6OPM - chains B and F of the 6 polymer chains in the assembly; structure by X-ray diffraction, 3.10 A resolution.

== Chain B ==
Molecule: CRISPR-associated endonuclease Cas1
Organism: Methanosarcina mazei
Notes: EC 3.1.-.-
UniProtKB: A0A0F8IEL4 (A0A0F8IEL4_METMZ); numbering as in UniProt (aligned over 2-405)
Chain sequence (431 residues; numbered -16 to 414; the number before each row is that of its first residue; numbers below 1 keep their minus sign (Gly-16 is residue -16)):
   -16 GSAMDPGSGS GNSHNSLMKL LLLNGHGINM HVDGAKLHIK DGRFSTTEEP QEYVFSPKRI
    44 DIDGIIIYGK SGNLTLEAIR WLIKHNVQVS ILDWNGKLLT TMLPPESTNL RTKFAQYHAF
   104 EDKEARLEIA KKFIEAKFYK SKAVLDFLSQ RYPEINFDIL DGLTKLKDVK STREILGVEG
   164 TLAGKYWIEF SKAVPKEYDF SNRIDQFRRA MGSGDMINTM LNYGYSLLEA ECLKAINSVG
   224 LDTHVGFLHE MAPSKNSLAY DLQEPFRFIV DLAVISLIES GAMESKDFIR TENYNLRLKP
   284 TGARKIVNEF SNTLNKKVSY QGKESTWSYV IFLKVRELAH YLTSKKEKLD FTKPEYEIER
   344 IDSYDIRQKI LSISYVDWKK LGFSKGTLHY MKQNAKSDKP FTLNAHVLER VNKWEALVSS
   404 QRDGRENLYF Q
Not modelled in the structure: -16 to 0, 355-414
Construct notes: expression tag (-16 to 1, 406-414); engineered mutation Ser184 (Cys in A0A0F8IEL4)
Modified positions: Mse-13, Mse1, Mse374 (selenomethionine); Mse13, Mse85, Mse194, Mse199, Mse203, Mse234, Mse266 (selenomethionine; parent Met)
Reported in the primary citation:
  - catalytic residues: Glu162, His232, Glu247
  - binding site for the 21-nt DNA strand: Asn69, Trp77, Arg191, Arg192, Mse194, Tyr206, His232, Glu233, Lys238, Tyr243, Arg250, Arg280, Arg287, Thr309
  - specificity-determining residues: Arg191, Arg192
  - binding site for the 21-nt DNA strand (chain F): Trp77, Arg191, Arg192, Tyr206, His232, Glu233, Lys238, Tyr243, Arg250, Arg280, Arg287, His323
  - contacts within the chain: Asn239-Tyr243 (pi stacking)
  - mutagenesis - Y206A/R280A: decreased expression

== Chain F ==
Molecule: 21-nt DNA strand
Sequence (21 nucleotides; row label = number of the first residue in the row):
     2 ATATCCCCGC ACTTAAGTGC G
Bound ions: Ca2+ near DC7 (its only coordinating residue here)

== Interface between chain B and chain F ==
Residue-residue contacts (41; chain B residue first):
  His9(B) - DA2(F)  base contact
  Phe27(B) - DA2(F)  base contact
  Lys53(B) - DA2(F)  base contact
  Trp77(B) - DA4(F)  stacking on the base
  Trp77(B) - DT5(F)  base contact
  Arg156(B) - DC9(F)  hydrogen bond to the base
  Arg156(B) - DG10(F)  hydrogen bond to the sugar
  Leu159(B) - DC9(F)  sugar contact
  Glu162(B) - DC9(F)  phosphate contact
  Arg186(B) - DC8(F)  salt bridge to the phosphate
  Phe190(B) - DC9(F)  hydrogen bond to the base
  Arg191(B) - DC9(F)  base contact
  Arg192(B) - DG10(F)  base contact
  Ala193(B) - DC7(F)  phosphate contact
  Mse194(B) - DC7(F)  hydrogen bond to the sugar
  Gly195(B) - DC7(F)  hydrogen bond to the phosphate
  Thr202(B) - DC6(F)  base contact
  Asn205(B) - DC6(F)  phosphate contact
  Asn205(B) - DC7(F)  hydrogen bond to the phosphate
  Tyr206(B) - DT5(F)  hydrogen bond to the phosphate
  Tyr206(B) - DC6(F)  sugar contact
  Tyr208(B) - DC8(F)  phosphate contact
  Ser209(B) - DT5(F)  sugar contact
  Ser209(B) - DC6(F)  sugar contact
  Leu210(B) - DT5(F)  base contact
  Ala213(B) - DT5(F)  base contact
  His232(B) - DC8(F)  hydrogen bond to the phosphate
  His232(B) - DC9(F)  salt bridge to the phosphate
  His232(B) - DG10(F)  phosphate contact
  Glu233(B) - DG10(F)  hydrogen bond to the phosphate
  Glu233(B) - DC11(F)  phosphate contact
  Lys238(B) - DC7(F)  base contact
  Lys238(B) - DC8(F)  hydrogen bond to the base
  Tyr243(B) - DC8(F)  stacking on the base
  Glu247(B) - DC9(F)  phosphate contact
  Arg250(B) - DC8(F)  salt bridge to the phosphate
  Arg280(B) - DC6(F)  salt bridge to the phosphate
  Leu281(B) - DC6(F)  hydrogen bond to the base
  Ala286(B) - DT5(F)  phosphate contact
  Arg287(B) - DA4(F)  phosphate contact
  Val290(B) - DT5(F)  base contact
Other interface residues (no listed pair), chain B (35 interface residues in all): Ser196, Leu231, Leu279

== Overview ==
35 residues of chain B and 9 residues of chain F are in contact; the contacts include 11 hydrogen bonds, 4
salt bridges and 2 aromatic stacking contacts. Among the polar pairs are Arg156(B)-DC9(F), Phe190(B)-DC9(F)
and Lys238(B)-DC8(F). The paper reports catalytic residues Glu162(B), His232(B) and Glu247(B); Y206A/R280A of
chain B reduce expression.
Chain B is CRISPR-associated endonuclease Cas1 (Methanosarcina mazei) and chain F is a 21-nt DNA strand; the
structure, Casposase bound to integration product, was determined by X-ray diffraction.
